Entry 5XLT (X-ray diffraction, 2.81 A resolution); this record covers chains A and E of the 6 polymer chains in the assembly.

Chain A:
Protein: Tubulin alpha-1B chain
Organism: Bos taurus
UniProtKB: P81947 (TBA1B_BOVIN); numbering as in UniProt (aligned over 1-450)
Amino-acid sequence (450 residues; each row starts with the number of its first residue):
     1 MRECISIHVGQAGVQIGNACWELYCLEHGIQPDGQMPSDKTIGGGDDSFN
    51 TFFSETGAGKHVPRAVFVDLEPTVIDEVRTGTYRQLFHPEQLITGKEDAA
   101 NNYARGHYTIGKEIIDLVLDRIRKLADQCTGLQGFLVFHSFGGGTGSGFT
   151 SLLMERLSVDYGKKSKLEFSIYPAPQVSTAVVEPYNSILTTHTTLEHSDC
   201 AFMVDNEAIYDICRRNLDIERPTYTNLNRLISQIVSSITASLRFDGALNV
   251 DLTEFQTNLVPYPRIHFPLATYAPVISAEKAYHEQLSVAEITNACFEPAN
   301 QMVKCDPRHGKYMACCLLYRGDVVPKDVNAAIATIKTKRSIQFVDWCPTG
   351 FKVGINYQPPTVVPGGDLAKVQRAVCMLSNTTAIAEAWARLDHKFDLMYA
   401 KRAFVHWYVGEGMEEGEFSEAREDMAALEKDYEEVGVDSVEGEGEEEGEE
Unresolved in the structure: 438-450
Ion coordination: Ca2+: D39, T41, G44, E55
Ligand contacts:
  - 89O ((5S,5aR,8aR,9R)-9-(3,5-dimethoxy-4-oxidanyl-phenyl)-5-oxidanyl-5a,6,8a,9-tetrahydro-5H-[2]benzofuro[6,5-f][1,3]benzodioxol-8-one): N101, T179, A180, V181
  - GTP (guanosine-5'-triphosphate): G10, Q11, A12, Q15, I16, D69, D98, A99, A100, N101, S140, G142, G143, G144, T145, G146, I171, P173, V177, S178, T179, E183, N206, Y224, L227, N228, I231

Chain E:
Protein: Stathmin-4
Organism: Rattus norvegicus
UniProtKB: P63043 (STMN4_RAT); residues 5-145 here correspond to UniProt positions 49-189 (UniProt number = residue number + 44)
Amino-acid sequence (143 residues; numbered 3 to 145; the number before each row is that of its first residue):
     3 MADMEVIELNKCTSGQSFEVILKPPSFDGVPEFNASLPRRRDPSLEEIQK
    53 KLEAAEERRKYQEAELLKHLAEKREHEREVIQKAIEENNNFIKMAKEKLA
   103 QKMESNKENREAHLAAMLERLQEKDKHAEEVRKNKELKEEASR
Unresolved in the structure: 3-5, 29-43, 142-145
Construct notes: expression tag (3-4)

Interface between chain A and chain E:
Pairs across the interface (55):
  Y108(A) with L54(E), hydrophobic; A57(E), hydrophobic
  T109(A) with R61(E)
  K112(A) with E58(E), salt bridge
  L152(A) with L54(E), hydrophobic
  E155(A) with I50(E)
  R156(A) with L47(E); Q51(E)
  S158(A) with D44(E)
  V159(A) with P45(E)
  H197(A) with D44(E), salt bridge; P45(E)
  D245(A) with C14(E); S16(E)
  A247(A) with N12(E); S19(E)
  L248(A) with S19(E)
  P325(A) with Q18(E); F20(E), hydrophobic
  N329(A) with V8(E); F20(E); V22(E)
  I332(A) with V22(E), hydrophobic; L24(E), hydrophobic
  K336(A) with L24(E)
  D345(A) with P27(E); S28(E), hydrogen bond (backbone-backbone)
  C347(A) with P27(E)
  P348(A) with K25(E)
  T349(A) with I23(E); L24(E), hydrogen bond (backbone-backbone); K25(E), hydrogen bond (backbone-backbone)
  G350(A) with V22(E)
  F351(A) with E21(E); V22(E), hydrogen bond (backbone-backbone)
  K352(A) with F20(E); E21(E), salt bridge
  V353(A) with S19(E); F20(E), hydrogen bond (backbone-backbone)
  G354(A) with Q18(E)
  I355(A) with G17(E); Q18(E), hydrogen bond (backbone-backbone)
  N356(A) with S16(E)
  Y357(A) with T15(E); S16(E), hydrogen bond (backbone-backbone); G17(E); Q18(E), hydrogen bond
  V409(A) with Q64(E), hydrogen bond (backbone-side chain)
  G410(A) with R61(E); Q64(E)
  E411(A) with R61(E), hydrogen bond (backbone-side chain)
  G412(A) with A57(E); R60(E), hydrogen bond (backbone-side chain); R61(E)
  E414(A) with R60(E), salt bridge
Other interface residues (no listed pair), chain A (39 interface residues in all): H107, E196, V328, W346, Q358, M413
Other interface residues (no listed pair), chain E (31 interface residues in all): P26, S46, K53, E55

Overview:
Chain A and chain E form an interface of 39 and 31 residues respectively; the contacts include 11 hydrogen
bonds and 4 salt bridges. Polar pairs include K112(A)-E58(E), H197(A)-D44(E) and K352(A)-E21(E). Bound to
chain A: GTP and compound 89O.
Chain A is Tubulin alpha-1B chain (Bos taurus) and chain E is Stathmin-4 (Rattus norvegicus); the structure,
The crystal structure of tubulin in complex with 4'-demethylepipodophyllotoxin, was determined by X-ray
diffraction.
